Entry 7ADD (electron microscopy, 4.30 A resolution (low resolution: residue-level contacts below are approximate; hydrogen-bond / salt-bridge calls are withheld)); this record covers chains X and Y of the 15 polymer chains in the assembly.

Chain X:
Name: DNA-directed RNA polymerase subunit beta
Organism: Escherichia coli
Notes: EC 2.7.7.6
UniProt: P0A8V4 (RPOB_ECO57); numbering as in UniProt (aligned over 1-1342)
Chain sequence (1342 residues; row label = number of the first residue in the row):
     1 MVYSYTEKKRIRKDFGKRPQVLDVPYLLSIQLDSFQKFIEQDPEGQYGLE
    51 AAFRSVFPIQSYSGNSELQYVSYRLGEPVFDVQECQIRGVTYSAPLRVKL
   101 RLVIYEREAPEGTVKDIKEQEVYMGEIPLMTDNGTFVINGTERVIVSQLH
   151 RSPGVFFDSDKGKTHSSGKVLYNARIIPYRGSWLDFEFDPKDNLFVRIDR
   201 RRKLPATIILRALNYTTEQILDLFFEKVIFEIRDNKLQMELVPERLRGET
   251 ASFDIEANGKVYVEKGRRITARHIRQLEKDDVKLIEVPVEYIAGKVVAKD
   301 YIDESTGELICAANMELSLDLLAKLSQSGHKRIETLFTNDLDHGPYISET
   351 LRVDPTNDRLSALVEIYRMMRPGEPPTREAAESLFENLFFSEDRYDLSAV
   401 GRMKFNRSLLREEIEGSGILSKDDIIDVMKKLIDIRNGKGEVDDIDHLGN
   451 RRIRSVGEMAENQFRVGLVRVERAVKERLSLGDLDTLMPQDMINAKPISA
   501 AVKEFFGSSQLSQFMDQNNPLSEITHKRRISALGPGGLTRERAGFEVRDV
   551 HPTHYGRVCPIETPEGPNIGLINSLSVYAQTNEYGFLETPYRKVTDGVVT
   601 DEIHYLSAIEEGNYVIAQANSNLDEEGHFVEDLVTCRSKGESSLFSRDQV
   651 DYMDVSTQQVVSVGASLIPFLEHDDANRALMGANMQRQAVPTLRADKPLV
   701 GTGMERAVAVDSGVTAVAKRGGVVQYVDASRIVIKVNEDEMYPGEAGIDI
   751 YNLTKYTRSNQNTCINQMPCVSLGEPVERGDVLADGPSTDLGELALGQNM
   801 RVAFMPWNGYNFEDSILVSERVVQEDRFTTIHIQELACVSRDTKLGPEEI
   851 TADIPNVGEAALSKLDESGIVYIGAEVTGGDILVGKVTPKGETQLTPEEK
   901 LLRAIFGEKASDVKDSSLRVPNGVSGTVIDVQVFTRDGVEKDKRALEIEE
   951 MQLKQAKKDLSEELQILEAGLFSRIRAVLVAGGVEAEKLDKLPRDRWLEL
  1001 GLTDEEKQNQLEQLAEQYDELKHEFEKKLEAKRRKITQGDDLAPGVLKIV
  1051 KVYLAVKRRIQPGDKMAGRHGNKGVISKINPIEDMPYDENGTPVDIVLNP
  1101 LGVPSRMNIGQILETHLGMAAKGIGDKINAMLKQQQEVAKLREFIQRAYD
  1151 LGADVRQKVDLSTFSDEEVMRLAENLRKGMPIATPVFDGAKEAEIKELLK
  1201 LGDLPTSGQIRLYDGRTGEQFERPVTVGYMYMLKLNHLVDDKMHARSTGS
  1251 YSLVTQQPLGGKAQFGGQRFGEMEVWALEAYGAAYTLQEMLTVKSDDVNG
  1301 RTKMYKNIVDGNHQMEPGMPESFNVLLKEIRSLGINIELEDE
Unresolved in the structure: 1, 1342
Swiss-Prot annotation at these positions:
  - modified residue (N6-acetyllysine): K1022, K1200

Chain Y:
Name: DNA-directed RNA polymerase subunit beta'
Organism: Escherichia coli
Notes: EC 2.7.7.6
UniProt: C3SIA2 (C3SIA2_ECOLX); numbering as in UniProt (aligned over 1-1407)
Chain sequence (1416 residues; each row starts with the number of its first residue):
     1 MKDLLKFLKAQTKTEEFDAIKIALASPDMIRSWSFGEVKKPETINYRTFK
    51 PERDGLFCARIFGPVKDYECLCGKYKRLKHRGVICEKCGVEVTQTKVRRE
   101 RMGHIELASPTAHIWFLKSLPSRIGLLLDMPLRDIERVLYFESYVVIEGG
   151 MTNLERQQILTEEQYLDALEEFGDEFDAKMGAEAIQALLKSMDLEQECEQ
   201 LREELNETNSETKRKKLTKRIKLLEAFVQSGNKPEWMILTVLPVLPPDLR
   251 PLVPLDGGRFATSDLNDLYRRVINRNNRLKRLLDLAAPDIIVRNEKRMLQ
   301 EAVDALLDNGRRGRAITGSNKRPLKSLADMIKGKQGRFRQNLLGKRVDYS
   351 GRSVITVGPYLRLHQCGLPKKMALELFKPFIYGKLELRGLATTIKAAKKM
   401 VEREEAVVWDILDEVIREHPVLLNRAPTLHRLGIQAFEPVLIEGKAIQLH
   451 PLVCAAYNADFDGDQMAVHVPLTLEAQLEARALMMSTNNILSPANGEPII
   501 VPSQDVVLGLYYMTRDCVNAKGEGMVLTGPKEAERLYRSGLASLHARVKV
   551 RITEYEKDANGELVAKTSLKDTTVGRAILWMIVPKGLPYSIVNQALGKKA
   601 ISKMLNTCYRILGLKPTVIFADQIMYTGFAYAARSGASVGIDDMVIPEKK
   651 HEIISEAEAEVAEIQEQFQSGLVTAGERYNKVIDIWAAANDRVSKAMMDN
   701 LQTETVINRDGQEEKQVSFNSIYMMADSGARGSAAQIRQLAGMRGLMAKP
   751 DGSIIETPITANFREGLNVLQYFISTHGARKGLADTALKTANSGYLTRRL
   801 VDVAQDLVVTEDDCGTHEGIMMTPVIEGGDVKEPLRDRVLGRVTAEDVLK
   851 PGTADILVPRNTLLHEQWCDLLEENSVDAVKVRSVVSCDTDFGVCAHCYG
   901 RDLARGHIINKGEAIGVIAAQSIGEPGTQLTMRTFHIGGAASRAAAESSI
   951 QVKNKGSIKLSNVKSVVNSSGKLVITSRNTELKLIDEFGRTKESYKVPYG
  1001 AVLAKGDGEQVAGGETVANWDPHTMPVITEVSGFVRFTDMIDGQTITRQT
  1051 DELTGLSSLVVLDSAERTAGGKDLRPALKIVDAQGNDVLIPGTDMPAQYF
  1101 LPGKAIVQLEDGVQISSGDTLARIPQESGGTKDITGGLPRVADLFEARRP
  1151 KEPAILAEISGIVSFGKETKGKRRLVITPVDGSDPYEEMIPKWRQLNVFE
  1201 GERVERGDVISDGPEAPHDILRLRGVHAVTRYIVNEVQDVYRLQGVKIND
  1251 KHIEVIVRQMLRKATIVNAGSSDFLEGEQVEYSRVKIANRELEANGKVGA
  1301 TYSRDLLGITKASLATESFISAASFQETTRVLTEAAVAGKRDELRGLKEN
  1351 VIVGRLIPAGTGYAYHQDRMRRRAAGEAPAAPQVTAEDASASLAELLNAG
  1401 LGGSDNELEVHHHHHH
Unresolved in the structure: 1-15, 1374-1416
Differences from the reference sequence: expression tag (1408-1416)
Ion coordination: Zn2+ site 1: C70, C72, C85; Mg2+: D460, D462, D464 (shared with 1 residue of chain R); Zn2+ site 2: C814, C888, C895, C898
Reported in the primary citation:
  - mutagenesis - C72H, C85H, E86K: decreased growth in response to rhoY80C

How chain X and chain Y interact:
Residue-residue contacts (311):
  S166(X) - K1151(Y)
  F545(X) - L788(Y)
  F545(X) - M932(Y)
  R548(X) - R780(Y)
  R548(X) - L788(Y)
  D549(X) - H777(Y)
  V550(X) - H777(Y)
  V550(X) - R780(Y)
  H551(X) - F773(Y)
  P552(X) - P750(Y)
  P552(X) - F773(Y)
  Y555(X) - V769(Y)
  Y555(X) - F773(Y)
  C559(X) - R780(Y)
  P560(X) - F773(Y)
  P560(X) - T776(Y)
  P560(X) - R780(Y)
  I561(X) - Y772(Y)
  I561(X) - T776(Y)
  E562(X) - R780(Y)
  T563(X) - R780(Y)
  E565(X) - L783(Y)
  E565(X) - A787(Y)
  G566(X) - A787(Y)
  I569(X) - A784(Y)
  I569(X) - A787(Y)
  Q618(X) - V769(Y)
  Q618(X) - L770(Y)
  N620(X) - N768(Y)
  N620(X) - V769(Y)
  S642(X) - L770(Y)
  L671(X) - Y772(Y)
  E672(X) - E765(Y)
  E672(X) - G766(Y)
  E672(X) - L767(Y)
  H673(X) - F763(Y)
  H673(X) - R764(Y)
  H673(X) - E765(Y)
  H673(X) - G766(Y)
  D674(X) - F763(Y)
  D674(X) - Y772(Y)
  D675(X) - R744(Y)
  D675(X) - F763(Y)
  D675(X) - Y772(Y)
  A676(X) - Y772(Y)
  A676(X) - T776(Y)
  A676(X) - A779(Y)
  N677(X) - A779(Y)
  A679(X) - Y772(Y)
  L680(X) - L783(Y)
  F804(X) - A637(Y)
  F804(X) - S638(Y)
  M805(X) - A633(Y)
  M805(X) - A637(Y)
  P806(X) - A632(Y)
  P806(X) - A633(Y)
  P806(X) - A637(Y)
  W807(X) - A633(Y)
  N808(X) - P359(Y)
  N808(X) - F629(Y)
  N808(X) - A633(Y)
  G809(X) - V357(Y)
  G809(X) - F629(Y)
  Y810(X) - P359(Y)
  Y810(X) - Y360(Y)
  N811(X) - D505(Y)
  F812(X) - V357(Y)
  F812(X) - P451(Y)
  F812(X) - F461(Y)
  F812(X) - S503(Y)
  F812(X) - D505(Y)
  F812(X) - F629(Y)
  E813(X) - D460(Y)
  E813(X) - F461(Y)
  E813(X) - Q504(Y)
  D814(X) - D460(Y)
  D814(X) - F461(Y)
  D814(X) - D462(Y)
  S815(X) - V357(Y)
  R841(X) - D256(Y)
  R841(X) - G257(Y)
  K844(X) - Y46(Y)
  K844(X) - R47(Y)
  K844(X) - F49(Y)
  Q1061(X) - K445(Y)
  P1062(X) - A446(Y)
  G1063(X) - V354(Y)
  G1063(X) - A446(Y)
  K1065(X) - D462(Y)
  K1073(X) - D462(Y)
  G1074(X) - F461(Y)
  G1074(X) - D462(Y)
  V1075(X) - V354(Y)
  V1075(X) - F461(Y)
  V1075(X) - D462(Y)
  V1075(X) - G463(Y)
  I1076(X) - T356(Y)
  S1077(X) - T356(Y)
  N1099(X) - D505(Y)
  P1100(X) - A637(Y)
  P1100(X) - V639(Y)
  P1100(X) - M725(Y)
  L1101(X) - Q504(Y)
  L1101(X) - D505(Y)
  L1101(X) - L508(Y)
  L1101(X) - M725(Y)
  L1101(X) - R731(Y)
  P1104(X) - M725(Y)
  S1105(X) - R731(Y)
  S1105(X) - Q736(Y)
  M1107(X) - Q739(Y)
  I1109(X) - M644(Y)
  I1109(X) - F763(Y)
  I1112(X) - V639(Y)
  L1113(X) - I641(Y)
  H1116(X) - I641(Y)
  F1187(X) - L767(Y)
  F1187(X) - N768(Y)
  F1187(X) - V769(Y)
  F1187(X) - Y772(Y)
  E1192(X) - I641(Y)
  E1192(X) - R764(Y)
  K1196(X) - D642(Y)
  S1207(X) - D642(Y)
  Q1209(X) - G640(Y)
  Q1209(X) - D643(Y)
  E1219(X) - R538(Y)
  E1219(X) - R634(Y)
  F1221(X) - A633(Y)
  F1221(X) - R634(Y)
  E1222(X) - Y512(Y)
  E1222(X) - R634(Y)
  E1222(X) - S635(Y)
  E1222(X) - G636(Y)
  R1223(X) - Y512(Y)
  R1223(X) - R515(Y)
  R1223(X) - G636(Y)
  R1223(X) - F719(Y)
  R1223(X) - S721(Y)
  R1223(X) - M724(Y)
  V1225(X) - S638(Y)
  T1226(X) - S638(Y)
  T1226(X) - V639(Y)
  V1239(X) - V354(Y)
  V1239(X) - K445(Y)
  D1240(X) - K445(Y)
  K1242(X) - R352(Y)
  K1242(X) - Q465(Y)
  M1243(X) - R352(Y)
  M1243(X) - K371(Y)
  M1243(X) - M372(Y)
  M1243(X) - K445(Y)
  H1244(X) - G351(Y)
  H1244(X) - R352(Y)
  A1245(X) - S350(Y)
  A1245(X) - G351(Y)
  A1245(X) - E375(Y)
  A1245(X) - L376(Y)
  R1246(X) - D348(Y)
  R1246(X) - Y349(Y)
  R1246(X) - S350(Y)
  R1246(X) - E375(Y)
  S1247(X) - D348(Y)
  S1247(X) - Y349(Y)
  S1247(X) - E375(Y)
  S1247(X) - K378(Y)
  S1247(X) - P379(Y)
  T1248(X) - D348(Y)
  T1248(X) - Y349(Y)
  G1249(X) - D348(Y)
  Y1251(X) - D348(Y)
  L1253(X) - R99(Y)
  V1254(X) - R99(Y)
  V1254(X) - P251(Y)
  T1255(X) - R99(Y)
  Q1256(X) - R99(Y)
  Q1257(X) - N341(Y)
  Q1257(X) - K345(Y)
  P1258(X) - R346(Y)
  P1258(X) - D348(Y)
  L1259(X) - R346(Y)
  G1260(X) - R346(Y)
  F1265(X) - E375(Y)
  G1267(X) - R346(Y)
  Q1268(X) - R346(Y)
  Q1268(X) - V347(Y)
  Q1268(X) - S350(Y)
  Q1268(X) - G351(Y)
  Q1268(X) - R352(Y)
  R1269(X) - Q340(Y)
  R1269(X) - G344(Y)
  R1269(X) - K345(Y)
  R1269(X) - R346(Y)
  F1270(X) - G344(Y)
  F1270(X) - K345(Y)
  E1272(X) - L343(Y)
  M1273(X) - T428(Y)
  E1274(X) - N424(Y)
  E1274(X) - R425(Y)
  E1274(X) - A426(Y)
  E1274(X) - T428(Y)
  E1274(X) - I434(Y)
  V1275(X) - L343(Y)
  W1276(X) - R798(Y)
  W1276(X) - V801(Y)
  W1276(X) - V917(Y)
  W1276(X) - Q921(Y)
  A1277(X) - R431(Y)
  A1277(X) - I434(Y)
  A1277(X) - Q921(Y)
  L1278(X) - M484(Y)
  E1279(X) - V917(Y)
  E1279(X) - L1347(Y)
  A1280(X) - R431(Y)
  A1280(X) - V917(Y)
  A1280(X) - I918(Y)
  A1280(X) - Q921(Y)
  Y1281(X) - R431(Y)
  Y1281(X) - L432(Y)
  Y1281(X) - I434(Y)
  Y1281(X) - M484(Y)
  Y1281(X) - N489(Y)
  G1282(X) - E479(Y)
  G1282(X) - L483(Y)
  G1282(X) - G1360(Y)
  A1283(X) - E479(Y)
  A1283(X) - M484(Y)
  A1283(X) - T1361(Y)
  A1284(X) - L1356(Y)
  A1284(X) - I1357(Y)
  A1284(X) - T1361(Y)
  A1284(X) - G1362(Y)
  Y1285(X) - E475(Y)
  Y1285(X) - L1356(Y)
  Y1285(X) - T1361(Y)
  Y1285(X) - Y1365(Y)
  T1286(X) - A476(Y)
  T1286(X) - E479(Y)
  L1287(X) - V1351(Y)
  L1287(X) - I1357(Y)
  Q1288(X) - R1355(Y)
  Q1288(X) - L1356(Y)
  E1289(X) - P471(Y)
  E1289(X) - T473(Y)
  M1290(X) - V347(Y)
  L1291(X) - K345(Y)
  L1291(X) - V1351(Y)
  T1292(X) - G1354(Y)
  K1294(X) - V347(Y)
  K1294(X) - D348(Y)
  K1294(X) - Y349(Y)
  K1294(X) - V470(Y)
  K1294(X) - L472(Y)
  S1295(X) - K345(Y)
  S1295(X) - R346(Y)
  D1296(X) - K345(Y)
  M1304(X) - L472(Y)
  M1304(X) - T473(Y)
  Y1305(X) - Y349(Y)
  Y1305(X) - P379(Y)
  Y1305(X) - Y382(Y)
  Y1305(X) - I394(Y)
  I1308(X) - P379(Y)
  I1308(X) - F380(Y)
  V1309(X) - G383(Y)
  H1313(X) - F380(Y)
  H1313(X) - L474(Y)
  H1313(X) - E475(Y)
  H1313(X) - Q477(Y)
  P1320(X) - V1353(Y)
  P1320(X) - G1354(Y)
  E1321(X) - R99(Y)
  S1322(X) - N341(Y)
  F1323(X) - I1352(Y)
  F1323(X) - V1353(Y)
  V1325(X) - L249(Y)
  L1326(X) - R337(Y)
  L1326(X) - F338(Y)
  K1328(X) - E100(Y)
  E1329(X) - L327(Y)
  E1329(X) - I331(Y)
  R1331(X) - W33(Y)
  S1332(X) - M102(Y)
  S1332(X) - P243(Y)
  L1333(X) - A25(Y)
  L1333(X) - L327(Y)
  G1334(X) - L24(Y)
  G1334(X) - A25(Y)
  I1335(X) - A23(Y)
  I1335(X) - L24(Y)
  I1335(X) - A1336(Y)
  N1336(X) - I22(Y)
  N1336(X) - A23(Y)
  N1336(X) - L24(Y)
  N1336(X) - A25(Y)
  N1336(X) - M29(Y)
  N1336(X) - W33(Y)
  I1337(X) - I20(Y)
  I1337(X) - K21(Y)
  I1337(X) - I22(Y)
  I1337(X) - W33(Y)
  E1338(X) - K21(Y)
  L1339(X) - F17(Y)
  E1340(X) - F17(Y)
  E1340(X) - D18(Y)
  E1340(X) - A19(Y)
  E1340(X) - K21(Y)
  E1340(X) - R1341(Y)
  D1341(X) - E16(Y)
  D1341(X) - F17(Y)
  D1341(X) - D18(Y)
Interface residues without a listed pair, chain X (159 interface residues in all): G162, H554, G570, N573, T635, E641, T657, V660, V1103, K1191, T1206, R1216, G1271, M1315, I1330
Interface residues without a listed pair, chain Y (174 interface residues in all): S26, T48, F116, L239, D248, L307, L342, S353, I355, E386, H430, H469, Y537, A630, N720, A730, G732, L740, I755, T757, K781, T797, R933, R1373

Overview:
The interface between chain X and chain Y involves 159 residues on one side and 174 on the other. The Zn2+
site 1 is built by C70(Y), C72(Y) and C85(Y). D460(Y), D462(Y) and D464(Y) coordinate Mg2+. The paper reports
that C72H, C85H and E86K of chain Y reduce growth in response to rhoY80C.
Chain X is DNA-directed RNA polymerase subunit beta and chain Y is DNA-directed RNA polymerase subunit beta',
both from Escherichia coli; the structure, Transcription termination intermediate complex IIIa, was determined
by electron microscopy (same publication as 6Z9P, 6Z9Q, 6Z9R, 6Z9S, 6Z9T, 7ADB, 7ADC and 7ADE).
